6ZY4 - chains A and D of the 12 polymer chains in the assembly; structure by electron microscopy, 4.10 A resolution (low resolution: residue-level contacts below are approximate; hydrogen-bond / salt-bridge calls are withheld).

== Chain A (and D) ==
Name: YrbD protein
Organism: Escherichia coli B185
Notes: chain D of this document is another copy of the same molecule, construct and numbering; everything in this record applies to it too
UniProtKB: D6IEA5 (D6IEA5_ECOLX); residues 1-183 here = UniProt positions 1-183
Chain sequence (183 residues; row label = number of the first residue in the row):
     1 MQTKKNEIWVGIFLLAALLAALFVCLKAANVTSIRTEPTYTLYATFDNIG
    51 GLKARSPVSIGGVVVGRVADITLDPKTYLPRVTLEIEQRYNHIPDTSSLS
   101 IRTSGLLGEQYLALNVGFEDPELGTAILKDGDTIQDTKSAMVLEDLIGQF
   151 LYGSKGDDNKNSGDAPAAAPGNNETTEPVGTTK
Disordered / not traced: 1, 34-39, 118-127, 153-183 (chain D: 1-36, 118-128, 153-183)
Reported in the primary citation:
  - mutagenesis - L143E, I147E, Y152E: decreased growth in response to chlorpromazine
  - mutagenesis - I147E: decreased stability in response to SDS
  - mutagenesis - F150E: unchanged growth in response to cellular survivability

== How chain A and chain D interact ==
Residue-residue contacts - 16 pairs, chain A then chain D:
  Ile60(A) with Leu73(D)
  Gly61(A) with Ile49(D)
  Val63(A) with Ile71(D); Leu73(D)
  His92(A) with Tyr78(D)
  Arg102(A) with Val142(D); Glu144(D)
  Ser104(A) with Leu107(D); Gly108(D)
  Gly105(A) with Leu106(D); Gly108(D)
  Leu106(A) with Leu106(D)
  Leu107(A) with Leu106(D); Leu107(D)
  Val116(A) with Thr77(D)
  Met141(A) with Glu144(D)
Other interface residues (no listed pair), chain A (17 interface residues in all): Gly62, Tyr90, Asn91, Ile93, Lys138, Gln149
Other interface residues (no listed pair), chain D (13 interface residues in all): Gly50, Lys53, Leu151

== In short ==
17 residues of chain A face 13 of chain D across their interface. The paper reports that L143E, I147E and
Y152E of chain A reduce growth in response to chlorpromazine; I147E of chain A reduces stability in response
to SDS.
Chain A and chain D are both YrbD protein (Escherichia coli B185); the structure, Cryo-EM structure of MlaFEDB
in complex with ADP, was determined by electron microscopy together with 6ZY2, 6ZY3 and 6ZY9 from the same
study.
